7VPZ - chains N and O of the 11 polymer chains in the assembly; structure by electron microscopy, 4.14 A resolution (low resolution: residue-level contacts below are approximate; hydrogen-bond / salt-bridge calls are withheld).

# Chain N
Protein: Putative metal uptake regulation protein
Organism: Streptomyces coelicolor A3(2)
UniProt: Q9L2H5 (Q9L2H5_STRCO); numbering as in UniProt (aligned over 1-139)
Amino-acid sequence (159 residues; row label = number of the first residue in the row; numbers below 1 keep their minus sign (Met-19 is residue -19)):
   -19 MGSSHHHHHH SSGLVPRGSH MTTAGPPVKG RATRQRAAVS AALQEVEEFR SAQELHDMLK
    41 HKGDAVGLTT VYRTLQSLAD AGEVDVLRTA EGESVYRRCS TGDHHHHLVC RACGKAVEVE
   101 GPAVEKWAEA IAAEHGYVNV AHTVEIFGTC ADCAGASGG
Disordered / not traced: -19 to 5, 137-139
Differences from the reference sequence: initiating methionine (-19); expression tag (-18 to 0)
Reported in the primary citation:
  - mutagenesis - R11A, D37A/H41A, R53A: decreased binding to the 84-nt DNA strand (chain O)

# Chain O
Molecule: 84-nt DNA strand
Sequence (84 nucleotides; numbered 1 to 84; the number before each row is that of its first residue):
     1 CAAGGCACAT GACAACGGTG TTCAGTGCCG CGTTGCCCGA TACCCCCTAC CCGTAGTTGA
    61 CTGGCATCCG GGCGCCGGGT CGCC

# Interface between chain N and chain O
Residue-residue contacts (14):
  Thr13(N) - DT10(O)
  Arg14(N) - DG11(O)
  Gln15(N) - DT10(O)
  Gln15(N) - DG11(O)
  Arg16(N) - DA9(O)
  Arg16(N) - DT10(O)
  Ala45(N) - DG11(O)
  Gly47(N) - DG11(O)
  Gly47(N) - DA12(O)
  Thr49(N) - DA12(O)
  Thr49(N) - DC13(O)
  Thr50(N) - DT10(O)
  Thr50(N) - DG11(O)
  Arg53(N) - DT10(O)
Other interface residues (no listed pair), chain N (14 interface residues in all): Arg11, His36, Val46, Leu48, Thr54
Other interface residues (no listed pair), chain O (7 interface residues in all): DA7, DC8

# In short
The interface between chain N and chain O involves 14 residues on one side and 7 on the other. The paper
reports that R11A, D37A/H41A and R53A of chain N reduce binding to the 84-nt DNA strand (chain O).
Chain N is Putative metal uptake regulation protein (Streptomyces coelicolor A3(2)) and chain O is an 84-nt
DNA strand; the structure, Cryo-EM structure of Streptomyces coelicolor transcription initial complex with one
Zur dimer, was determined by electron microscopy (same publication as 7VO0, 7VO9, 7VPD, 7X74, 7X75 and 7X76).
